7QTB - chain A; structure by X-ray diffraction, 1.04 A resolution.

Chain A:
Molecule: Nuclease S1
Organism: Aspergillus oryzae RIB40
Notes: EC 3.1.30.1
UniProt: P24021 (NUS1_ASPOR); numbering as in UniProt (aligned over 21-287)
Chain sequence (267 residues; numbered 21 to 287; the number before each row is that of its first residue):
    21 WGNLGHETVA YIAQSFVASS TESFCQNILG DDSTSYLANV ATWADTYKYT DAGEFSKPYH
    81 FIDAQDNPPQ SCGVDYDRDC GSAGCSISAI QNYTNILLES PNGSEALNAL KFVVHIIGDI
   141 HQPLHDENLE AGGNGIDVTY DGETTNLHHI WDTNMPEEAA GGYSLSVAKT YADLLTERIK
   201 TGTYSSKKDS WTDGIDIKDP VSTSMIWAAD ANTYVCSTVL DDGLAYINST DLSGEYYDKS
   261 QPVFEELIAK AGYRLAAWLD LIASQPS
Disulfide bonds: Cys92-Cys236, Cys100-Cys105
Glycans and other covalent adducts: N-acetylglucosamine (NAG) linked to Asn112, Asn248
Ion coordination: Zn2+ site 1: Trp21, His26, Asp139 (together with phosphate ion); Ca2+ site 1: Phe36 (together with bis-tris buffer); Zn2+ site 2: His80, His135, Asp139 (together with phosphate ion); Ca2+ site 2: Asp83, Asn148; Zn2+ site 3: His145, His168, Asp172 (together with cytidine-5'-monophosphate, phosphate ion)
Small-molecule neighbours: cytidine-5'-monophosphate (C5P): Lys68, Tyr69, His80, Phe81, Asp83, Leu144, His145, Ala151, Gly152, Asn154, His168, Asp172
UniProt features mapped onto this chain:
  - binding site (substrate): Trp21 to His26, Asp65 to Asp71, His80 to Asp83, Gly93 to Arg98
  - binding site (a divalent metal cation): Trp21, His26, Asp65, His80, His135, Asp139, His145, His168, Asp172
  - site (Important for catalytic activity): Asp65, Lys68
  - glycosylation (N-linked (GlcNAc...) asparagine): Asn112, Asn122, Asn248
  - mutagenesis: Asp65 (D65N: Impaired activity), Lys68 (K68N: Reduced activity), Asn154 (N154A/S: Reduced activity)

In short:
Chain A binds cytidine-5'-monophosphate. Covalently linked N-acetylglucosamine: at Asn112 and Asn248. Trp21,
His26 and Asp139 form the Zn2+ site 1. His80, His135 and Asp139 coordinate Zn2+ site 2. UniProt lists 23
substrate-binding residues, 9 divalent metal cation-binding residues and 3 mutagenesis sites.
Chain A is Nuclease S1 (Aspergillus oryzae RIB40); the structure, S1 nuclease from Aspergillus oryzae in
complex with cytidine-5'-monophosphate, was determined by X-ray diffraction.
